PDB entry 9F69 | X-ray diffraction, 1.17 A resolution | chain A

Chain A:
Protein: Triosephosphate isomerase
Source organism: Homo sapiens
Notes: EC 5.3.1.1, 4.2.3.3
UniProt: P60174 (TPIS_HUMAN); residue numbers follow UniProt; this construct covers 5-249
Chain sequence (245 residues; row label = number of the first residue in the row):
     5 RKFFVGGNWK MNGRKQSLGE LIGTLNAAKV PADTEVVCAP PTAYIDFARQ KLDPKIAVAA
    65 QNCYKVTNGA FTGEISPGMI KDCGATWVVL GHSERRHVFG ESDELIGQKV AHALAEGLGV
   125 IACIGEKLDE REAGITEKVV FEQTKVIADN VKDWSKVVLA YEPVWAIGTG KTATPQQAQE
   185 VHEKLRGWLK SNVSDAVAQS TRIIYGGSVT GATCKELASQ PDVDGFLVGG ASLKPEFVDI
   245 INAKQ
Ligand contacts: methylmalonic acid (DXX): S97, E98, H101, V102, V168, I171
UniProt features mapped onto this chain:
  - active site: H96 (Electrophile), E166 (Proton acceptor)
  - binding site (substrate): N12, K14
  - modified residue: K14 (N6-acetyllysine), S21 (Phosphoserine), Y68 (3'-nitrotyrosine), S80 (Phosphoserine), S106 (Phosphoserine), K149 (N6-succinyllysine), K156 (N6-acetyllysine), S159 (Phosphoserine), T173 (Phosphothreonine), K194 (N6-acetyllysine), S198 (Phosphoserine), Y209 (3'-nitrotyrosine), S212 (Phosphoserine), T214 (Phosphothreonine), S223 (Phosphoserine), K238 (N6-acetyllysine)
  - cross-link: K142 (Glycyl lysine isopeptide (Lys-Gly) (interchain with G-Cter in SUMO1))
  - natural variant: C42 (C42Y: In TPID), G73 (G73A: In TPID), E105 (E105D: In TPID), G123 (G123R: In Manchester), V155 (V155M: In TPID), I171 (I171V: In TPID), V232 (V232M: In TPID), F241 (F241L: In TPID)
What the authors report for this chain:
  - binding site for methylmalonic acid: S97, H101

Overview:
Bound to chain A: methylmalonic acid. From UniProt: active-site residues H96 and E166 and substrate-binding
residues N12 and K14. From the paper: a binding site for methylmalonic acid at S97 and H101.
Chain A is Triosephosphate isomerase (Homo sapiens); the structure, Crystal structure of human triose
phosphate isomerase with methyl malonic acid ligand, was determined by X-ray diffraction (same publication as
9FCW, 9FFC, 9FHF, 9FKC and 9FKF).
